7GVC - chains A and D; structure by X-ray diffraction, 1.85 A resolution.

[Chain A]
Name: B-cell lymphoma 6 protein
From: Homo sapiens
UniProtKB: P41182 (BCL6_HUMAN); residues 5-129 here = UniProt positions 5-129
Chain sequence (128 residues; row label = number of the first residue in the row):
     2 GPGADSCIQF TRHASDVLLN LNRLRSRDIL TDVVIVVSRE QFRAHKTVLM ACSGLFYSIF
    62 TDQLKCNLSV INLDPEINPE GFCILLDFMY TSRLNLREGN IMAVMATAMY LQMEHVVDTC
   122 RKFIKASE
Not modelled in the structure: 2-5
Differences from the reference sequence: expression tag (2-4)
Swiss-Prot annotation at these positions:
  - mutagenesis: Asn21 (N21K: Abolishes interaction with NCOR2 and HDAC2, no effect on interaction with CTBP1 and transcriptional autoinhibition; when associated with A-116 and 376-Q--Q-379), Ser59 (S59A: Abolished ubiquitination by the SCF(FBXL17) complex), His116 (H116A: Abolishes interaction with NCOR2 and HDAC2, no effect on interaction with CTBP1 and transcriptional autoinhibition; when associated with K-21 and 376-Q--Q-379)
Small-molecule neighbours: A1ACL (5-[(5,6-dichloropyrimidin-4-yl)amino]-1,3-dihydro-2H-indol-2-one): Asn21, Arg24, Leu25, Arg28, Met51, Ala52, Cys53, Ser54, Gly55, Tyr58, Gln113, Met114, Glu115

[Chain D]
Name: WVIP tetrapeptide
Chain sequence (6 residues; each row starts with the number of its first residue; numbering starts at 0):
     0 XWVIPA
Modified positions: ACE (acetyl group) at position 0

[How chain A and chain D interact]
Contacting residue pairs (11):
  Cys8(A) - Pro4(D)
  Ile9(A) - Trp1(D)  hydrophobic
  Ile9(A) - Val2(D)
  Gln10(A) - ACE_0(D)
  Gln10(A) - Trp1(D)
  Gln10(A) - Val2(D)  hydrogen bond (backbone-backbone)
  Gln10(A) - Pro4(D)
  Phe11(A) - ACE_0(D)
  Phe11(A) - Trp1(D)
  Thr12(A) - ACE_0(D)  hydrogen bond (backbone-backbone)
  Thr12(A) - Val2(D)
Also at the interface, not in a pair above, chain D (5 interface residues in all): Ile3

[In short]
Chain A and chain D each contribute 5 residues to their interface, with 2 hydrogen bonds. Main-chain hydrogen
bonds include Gln10(A)-Val2(D) and Thr12(A)-ACE_0(D). Ligands of chain A: compound A1ACL. UniProt lists 3
mutagenesis sites on chain A.
Chain A is B-cell lymphoma 6 protein (Homo sapiens) and chain D is WVIP tetrapeptide; the structure, Crystal
Structure of B-cell lymphoma 6 protein BTB domain in complex with ligand 3 at 8.70 ..., was determined by
X-ray diffraction (same publication as 7GUD, 7GUE, 7GUF, 7GUG, 7GUH, 7GUI and 126 further entries).
